PDB entry 5Y8Q | X-ray diffraction, 2.90 A resolution | chains A and B

Chain A (and B):
Molecule: GFP-like fluorescent chromoprotein FP538
Organism: Zoanthus sp
Notes: chain B of this document is another copy of the same molecule, construct and numbering; everything in this record applies to it too
Reference sequence: Q9U6Y4 (GFPL2_ZOASP); aligned to UniProt positions 1-231 over residues 1-231
Amino-acid sequence (232 residues; each row starts with the number of its first residue; note: 2 numbers in that range are skipped by the numbering (no residue carries them; nothing is unmodelled there); numbers below 1 keep their minus sign (Gly-2 is residue -2)):
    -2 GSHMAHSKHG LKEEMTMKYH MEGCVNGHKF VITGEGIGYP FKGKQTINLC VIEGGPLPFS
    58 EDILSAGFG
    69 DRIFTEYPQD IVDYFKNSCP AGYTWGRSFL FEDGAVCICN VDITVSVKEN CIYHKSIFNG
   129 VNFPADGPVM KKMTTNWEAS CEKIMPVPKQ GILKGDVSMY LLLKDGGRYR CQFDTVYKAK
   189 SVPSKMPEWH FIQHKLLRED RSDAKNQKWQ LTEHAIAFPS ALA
Not modelled in the structure: -2 to 4, 231 (chain B: -2 to 3, 231)
Differences from the reference sequence: expression tag (-2 to 0); chromophore (66, 66, 66); engineered mutation Val129 (Met in Q9U6Y4)
Modified / non-standard residues: Phe65 (phenylalanine amide; NFA); Gly66 (chromophore; CH7)
Glycans and other covalent adducts: covalent link Gly66-Asp69

Interface between chain A and chain B:
Residue-residue contacts - 41 pairs, chain A then chain B:
  Glu146(A) with Lys151(B), salt bridge; Trp197(B), hydrogen bond
  Ala147(A) with Lys151(B), hydrogen bond (backbone-side chain); Trp197(B); Ser228(B)
  Cys149(A) with Cys149(B), hydrophobic; Phe199(B), hydrophobic
  Lys151(A) with Glu146(B), salt bridge; Ala147(B), hydrogen bond (side chain-backbone); Tyr168(B)
  Met153(A) with Tyr168(B); Arg176(B)
  Pro154(A) with Arg176(B)
  Asp164(A) with Ser166(B), hydrogen bond; Tyr168(B), hydrogen bond; Arg178(B), salt bridge
  Ser166(A) with Asp164(B), hydrogen bond
  Tyr168(A) with Lys151(B); Met153(B); Asp164(B), hydrogen bond
  Arg176(A) with Met153(B); Trp197(B)
  Arg178(A) with Asp164(B), salt bridge; Gln180(B); Asp182(B), salt bridge
  Gln180(A) with Arg178(B)
  Asp182(A) with Arg178(B), salt bridge
  Trp197(A) with Glu146(B), hydrogen bond; Ala147(B); Arg176(B)
  Phe199(A) with Ser148(B); Cys149(B), hydrophobic
  Gln201(A) with Ala229(B), hydrogen bond (side chain-backbone); Leu230(B)
  His202(A) with Leu230(B)
  His222(A) with Leu230(B)
  Ser228(A) with Gln201(B), hydrogen bond (backbone-side chain)
  Ala229(A) with Gln201(B), hydrogen bond (backbone-side chain)
  Leu230(A) with Gln201(B); Lys203(B); His222(B)
Also at the interface, not in a pair above, chain A (25 interface residues in all): Ser148, Lys203, Ile224, Phe226
Also at the interface, not in a pair above, chain B (24 interface residues in all): Pro154, His202, Ile224

Overview:
The interface between chain A and chain B involves 25 residues on one side and 24 on the other; the contacts
include 11 hydrogen bonds and 6 salt bridges. Polar pairs include Glu146(A)-Lys151(B), Asp164(A)-Arg178(B) and
Arg178(A)-Asp182(B).
Chain A and chain B are both GFP-like fluorescent chromoprotein FP538 (Zoanthus sp); the structure, ZsYellow
at pH 8.0, was determined by X-ray diffraction (same publication as 5Y8R).
